5O7A - chains B and C of the 6 polymer chains in the assembly; structure by X-ray diffraction, 2.50 A resolution.

# Chain B
Protein: Tubulin beta-2B chain
Organism: Bos taurus
UniProt: Q6B856 (TBB2B_BOVIN); the author numbering skips numbers that UniProt does not, so the offset changes along the chain: 1-42 = UniProt 1-42; 45-360 = UniProt 43-358; 369-455 = UniProt 359-445
Chain sequence (445 residues; each row starts with the number of its first residue; note: 10 numbers in that range are skipped by the numbering (no residue carries them; nothing is unmodelled there)):
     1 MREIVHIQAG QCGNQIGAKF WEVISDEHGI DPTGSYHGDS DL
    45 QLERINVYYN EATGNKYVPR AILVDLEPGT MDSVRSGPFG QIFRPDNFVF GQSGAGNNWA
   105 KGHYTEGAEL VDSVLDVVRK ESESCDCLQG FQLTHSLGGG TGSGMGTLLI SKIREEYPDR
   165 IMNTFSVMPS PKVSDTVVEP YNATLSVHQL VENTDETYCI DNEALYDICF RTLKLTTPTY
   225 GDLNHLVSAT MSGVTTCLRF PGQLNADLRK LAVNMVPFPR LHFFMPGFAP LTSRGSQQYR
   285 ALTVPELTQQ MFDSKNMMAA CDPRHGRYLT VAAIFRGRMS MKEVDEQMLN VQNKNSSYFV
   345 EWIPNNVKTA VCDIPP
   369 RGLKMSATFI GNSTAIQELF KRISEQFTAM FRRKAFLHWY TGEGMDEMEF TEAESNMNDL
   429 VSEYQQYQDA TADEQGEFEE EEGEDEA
Not modelled in the structure: 276-281, 438-455
Swiss-Prot annotation at these positions:
  - motif: M1 to I4 (MREI motif)
  - binding site (GTP): Q11, E71, S140, G144, T145, G146, N206, N228
  - binding site (Mg(2+)): E71
  - modified residue: S40 (Phosphoserine), T57 (Phosphothreonine), K60 (N6-acetyllysine), S174 (Phosphoserine), T287 (Phosphothreonine), T292 (Phosphothreonine), R320 (Omega-N-methylarginine), E448 (5-glutamyl polyglutamate)
  - cross-link (Glycyl lysine isopeptide (Lys-Gly)): K60 (interchain with G-Cter in ubiquitin), K326 (interchain with G-Cter in ubiquitin)
Metal / ion sites: Mg2+: Q11 (together with GDP)
Ligand contacts:
  - 9N5 ((2R)-2-(3-ethynylquinolin-6-yl)oxy-2-methoxy-N-[(1E)-1-methoxyimino-2-methyl-propan-2-yl]ethanamide): Y52, Q136, N167, F169, E200, Y202, V238, T239, C241, L242, L248, L252, L255, N258, M259, A316, A317, I318, K352, T353, A354, T376, I378
  - GDP (guanosine-5'-diphosphate): G10, Q11, C12, Q15, I16, D69, N101, S140, G142, G143, G144, T145, G146, S147, V171, P173, V177, D179, E183, N206, L209, Y224, L227, N228
From the paper describing this entry:
  - binding site for 9N5: Y52, Q136, F169, E200, Y202, V238, T239, L242, L248, L252, L255, I318, K352, A354, I378
  - conformationally variable residues (loop rearrangement): L248, N249

# Chain C
Protein: Tubulin alpha-1B chain
Organism: Bos taurus
UniProt: P81947 (TBA1B_BOVIN); residue numbers follow UniProt; this construct covers 1-451
Chain sequence (451 residues; numbered 1 to 451; the number before each row is that of its first residue):
     1 MRECISIHVG QAGVQIGNAC WELYCLEHGI QPDGQMPSDK TIGGGDDSFN TFFSETGAGK
    61 HVPRAVFVDL EPTVIDEVRT GTYRQLFHPE QLITGKEDAA NNYARGHYTI GKEIIDLVLD
   121 RIRKLADQCT GLQGFLVFHS FGGGTGSGFT SLLMERLSVD YGKKSKLEFS IYPAPQVSTA
   181 VVEPYNSILT THTTLEHSDC AFMVDNEAIY DICRRNLDIE RPTYTNLNRL ISQIVSSITA
   241 SLRFDGALNV DLTEFQTNLV PYPRIHFPLA TYAPVISAEK AYHEQLSVAE ITNACFEPAN
   301 QMVKCDPRHG KYMACCLLYR GDVVPKDVNA AIATIKTKRS IQFVDWCPTG FKVGINYQPP
   361 TVVPGGDLAK VQRAVCMLSN TTAIAEAWAR LDHKFDLMYA KRAFVHWYVG EGMEEGEFSE
   421 AREDMAALEK DYEEVGVDSV EGEGEEEGEE Y
Not modelled in the structure: 441-451
Ligand contacts: GTP (guanosine-5'-triphosphate): G10, Q11, A12, Q15, I16, D69, D98, A99, A100, N101, S140, G142, G143, G144, T145, G146, I171, P173, V177, S178, E183, N206, Y224, L227, N228, I231

# How chain B and chain C interact
Contacting residue pairs - 38 pairs, chain B then chain C:
  Q96(B) - M1(C)
  S97(B) - R2(C)
  N101(B) - E254(C)
  D179(B) - K352(C)  hydrogen bond (backbone-side chain)
  T180(B) - E254(C)
  T180(B) - N258(C)
  V181(B) - N258(C)  hydrogen bond (backbone-side chain)
  V181(B) - P348(C)
  T221(B) - K326(C)
  T221(B) - N329(C)
  A397(B) - W346(C)
  M398(B) - W346(C)
  R400(B) - D345(C)  salt bridge
  R400(B) - S439(C)  hydrogen bond
  R401(B) - Y262(C)  hydrogen bond (backbone-side chain)
  R401(B) - D345(C)  salt bridge
  R401(B) - W346(C)
  R401(B) - E434(C)  hydrogen bond (side chain-backbone)
  R401(B) - V435(C)
  R401(B) - V437(C)  hydrogen bond (side chain-backbone)
  R401(B) - D438(C)
  R401(B) - S439(C)  hydrogen bond
  K402(B) - Y262(C)
  A403(B) - P261(C)
  A403(B) - Y262(C)
  A403(B) - W346(C)  hydrophobic
  F404(B) - T257(C)
  F404(B) - N258(C)
  F404(B) - V260(C)
  F404(B) - P261(C)  hydrogen bond (backbone-backbone)
  F404(B) - W346(C)  hydrophobic
  H406(B) - V260(C)  hydrogen bond (side chain-backbone)
  H406(B) - P261(C)
  H406(B) - Y262(C)
  H406(B) - P263(C)
  W407(B) - Q256(C)
  W407(B) - T257(C)  hydrogen bond (side chain-backbone)
  W407(B) - V260(C)
Other interface residues (no listed pair), chain B (18 interface residues in all): G100, V182
Other interface residues (no listed pair), chain C (24 interface residues in all): M313, P325, C347

# Overview
The interface between chain B and chain C involves 18 residues on one side and 24 on the other; the contacts
include 10 hydrogen bonds and 2 salt bridges. Among the polar pairs are R400(B)-D345(C), R401(B)-D345(C) and
D179(B)-K352(C). The paper reports a binding site for 9N5 at Y52(B), Q136(B) and F169(B) among others;
conformational variability at L248(B) and N249(B).
Chain B is Tubulin beta-2B chain and chain C is Tubulin alpha-1B chain, both from Bos taurus; the structure,
Quinolin-6-yloxyacetamides are microtubule destabilizing agents that bind to the colchicine site of tubulin,
was determined by X-ray diffraction.
